PDB entry 8OOA | electron microscopy, 3.18 A resolution | chains L and O of the 8 polymer chains in the assembly

# Chain L
Molecule: DNA Strand 2
Sequence (226 nucleotides; each row starts with the number of its first residue; numbers below 1 keep their minus sign (DC-152 is residue -152)):
  -152 CGGTACCCGG GGATCCTCTA GAGTGGGAGC TCGGAACACT ATCCGACTGG CACCGGCAAG
   -92 GTCGCTGTTC AATACATGCA CAGGATGTAT ATATCTGACA CGTGCCTGGA GACTAGGGAG
   -32 TAATCCCCTT GGCGGTTAAA ACGCGGGGGA CAGCGCGTAC GTGCGTTTAA GCGGTGCTAG
    28 AGCTTGCTAC GACCAATTGA GCGGCCTCGG CACCGGGATT CTCCAG
Disordered / not traced: -152 to -30, 73

# Chain O
Name: Histone H2A
Source organism: Homo sapiens
UniProtKB: Q93077 (H2A1C_HUMAN); residues 1-129 here correspond to UniProt positions 2-130 (UniProt number = residue number + 1)
Sequence (129 residues; numbered 1 to 129; the number before each row is that of its first residue):
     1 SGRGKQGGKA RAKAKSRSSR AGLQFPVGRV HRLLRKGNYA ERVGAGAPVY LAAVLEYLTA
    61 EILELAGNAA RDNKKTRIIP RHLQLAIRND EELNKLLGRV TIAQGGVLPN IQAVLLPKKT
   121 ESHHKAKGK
Disordered / not traced: 1-10, 120-129
UniProt features mapped onto this chain:
  - modified residue: Ser1 (N-acetylserine), Arg3 (Citrulline), Lys5 (N6-(2-hydroxyisobutyryl)lysine), Lys9 (N6-(2-hydroxyisobutyryl)lysine), Lys13 (N6-(beta-hydroxybutyryl)lysine), Lys36 (N6-(2-hydroxyisobutyryl)lysine), Lys74 (N6-(2-hydroxyisobutyryl)lysine), Lys75 (N6-(2-hydroxyisobutyryl)lysine), Lys95 (N6-(2-hydroxyisobutyryl)lysine), Gln104 (N5-methylglutamine), Lys118 (N6-(2-hydroxyisobutyryl)lysine), Lys119 (N6-crotonyllysine), Thr120 (Phosphothreonine), Lys125 (N6-crotonyllysine)
  - cross-link (Glycyl lysine isopeptide (Lys-Gly)): Lys13 (interchain with G-Cter in ubiquitin), Lys15 (interchain with G-Cter in ubiquitin), Lys119 (interchain with G-Cter in ubiquitin)

# How chain L and chain O interact
Pairs across the interface (16; chain L residue first):
  DG38(L) - Arg42(O)  hydrogen bond to the sugar
  DG38(L) - Val43(O)  sugar contact
  DG38(L) - Gly44(O)  phosphate contact
  DG38(L) - Ala45(O)  phosphate contact
  DA39(L) - Arg42(O)  phosphate contact
  DA39(L) - Val43(O)  hydrogen bond to the phosphate
  DA43(L) - Arg11(O)  base contact
  DT44(L) - Arg11(O)  hydrogen bond to the sugar
  DG48(L) - Arg29(O)  hydrogen bond to the phosphate
  DC49(L) - Arg29(O)  salt bridge to the phosphate
  DG57(L) - Thr76(O)  hydrogen bond to the phosphate
  DG57(L) - Arg77(O)  hydrogen bond to the sugar
  DC58(L) - Lys75(O)  phosphate contact
  DC58(L) - Thr76(O)  hydrogen bond to the phosphate
  DC58(L) - Arg77(O)  hydrogen bond to the phosphate
  DA59(L) - Lys75(O)  phosphate contact
Also at the interface, not in a pair above, chain L (10 interface residues in all): DG46
Also at the interface, not in a pair above, chain O (15 interface residues in all): Lys13, Pro26, His31, Arg35, Glu41, Lys74

# In short
10 residues of chain L face 15 of chain O across their interface; the contacts include 8 hydrogen bonds and 1
salt bridge. Polar contacts include DG38(L)-Arg42(O), DT44(L)-Arg11(O) and DG57(L)-Arg77(O).
Chain L is DNA Strand 2 and chain O is Histone H2A (Homo sapiens); the structure, CryoEM Structure INO80core
Hexasome complex Hexasome refinement state1, was determined by electron microscopy (same publication as 8OO7,
8OO9, 8OOC, 8OOF, 8OOP, 8OOR, 8OOS and 8OOT).
